PDB entry 1G2Y | X-ray diffraction, 1.00 A resolution | chains A and C

[Chain A (and C)]
Protein: Hepatocyte nuclear factor 1-alpha
Notes: fragment: dimerization domain, residues 1-32; chain C of this document is another copy of the same molecule, construct and numbering; everything in this record applies to it too
UniProtKB: P22361 (HNF1A_MOUSE); residues 1-32 here = UniProt positions 1-32
Sequence (32 residues; each row starts with the number of its first residue):
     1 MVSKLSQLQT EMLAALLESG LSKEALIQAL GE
Disordered / not traced: 32 (chain C: 1, 31-32)
Construct notes: engineered mutation Mse-12 (Leu in P22361)
Modified / non-standard residues: Mse-12 (selenomethionine; parent Met)

[How chain A and chain C interact]
Residue-residue contacts (23; chain A residue first):
  Leu-5(A) / Ser-19(C)
  Gln-9(A) / Leu-16(C)
  Gln-9(A) / Ser-19(C)  hydrogen bond
  Gln-9(A) / Gly-20(C)  hydrogen bond (side chain-backbone)
  Gln-9(A) / Leu-21(C)
  Mse-12(A) / Mse-12(C)
  Mse-12(A) / Leu-16(C)  hydrophobic
  Leu-13(A) / Leu-16(C)  hydrophobic
  Leu-13(A) / Leu-21(C)  hydrophobic
  Leu-13(A) / Ala-29(C)  hydrophobic
  Leu-16(A) / Gln-9(C)
  Leu-16(A) / Leu-13(C)  hydrophobic
  Leu-16(A) / Leu-16(C)  hydrophobic
  Leu-17(A) / Ala-29(C)
  Ser-19(A) / Gln-9(C)  hydrogen bond
  Leu-21(A) / Gln-9(C)
  Lys-23(A) / Leu-30(C)  hydrogen bond (side chain-backbone)
  Leu-26(A) / Leu-13(C)  hydrophobic
  Ala-29(A) / Leu-13(C)  hydrophobic
  Leu-30(A) / Leu-13(C)
  Leu-30(A) / Leu-17(C)  hydrophobic
  Leu-30(A) / Leu-21(C)  hydrophobic
  Gly-31(A) / Leu-26(C)
Also at the interface, not in a pair above, chain A (14 interface residues in all): Gly-20
Also at the interface, not in a pair above, chain C (13 interface residues in all): Leu-5, Ala-25

[In short]
14 residues of chain A face 13 of chain C across their interface; the contacts include 4 hydrogen bonds. Among
the polar pairs are Gln-9(A)/Ser-19(C), Gln-9(A)/Gly-20(C) and Lys-23(A)/Leu-30(C).
Chain A and chain C are both Hepatocyte nuclear factor 1-alpha; the structure, Hnf-1ALPHA dimerization domain,
with selenomethionine substitued at leu 12, was determined by X-ray diffraction (same publication as 1G2Z and
1G39).
